6H2D - chains P and R of the 4 polymer chains in the assembly; structure by X-ray diffraction, 2.62 A resolution.

[Chain P (and R)]
Molecule: AhlC
Source organism: Aeromonas hydrophila
Notes: chain R of this document is another copy of the same molecule, construct and numbering; everything in this record applies to it too
UniProt: A0A1N6TH80 (A0A1N6TH80_9GAMM); numbering as in UniProt (aligned over 1-266)
Amino-acid sequence (274 residues; row label = number of the first residue in the row):
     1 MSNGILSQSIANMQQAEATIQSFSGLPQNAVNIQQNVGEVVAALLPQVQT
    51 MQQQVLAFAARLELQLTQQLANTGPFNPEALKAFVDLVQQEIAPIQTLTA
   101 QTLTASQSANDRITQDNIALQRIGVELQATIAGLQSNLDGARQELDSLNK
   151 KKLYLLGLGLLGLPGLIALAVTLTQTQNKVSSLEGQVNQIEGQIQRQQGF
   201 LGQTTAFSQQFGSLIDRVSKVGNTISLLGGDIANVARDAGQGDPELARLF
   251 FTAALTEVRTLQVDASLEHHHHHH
Not modelled in the structure: 1-4, 71-88, 156-163, 229-247, 265-274 (chain R: 1-4, 68-89, 147-172, 230-274)
Differences from the reference sequence: expression tag (267-274)

[Chain P / chain R interface]
Pairs across the interface (26):
  Q107(P) - Q143(R)  hydrogen bond
  D111(P) - S136(R)
  I118(P) - A132(R)  hydrophobic
  Q121(P) - V125(R)
  Q121(P) - Q128(R)
  R122(P) - E126(R)  salt bridge
  V125(P) - Q121(R)
  V125(P) - V125(R)  hydrophobic
  E126(P) - R122(R)  salt bridge
  Q128(P) - Q121(R)
  A129(P) - I118(R)  hydrophobic
  S136(P) - D111(R)  hydrogen bond
  Q143(P) - Q107(R)
  Q143(P) - I215(R)
  Q143(P) - S219(R)
  Q143(P) - N223(R)  hydrogen bond (backbone-side chain)
  D146(P) - K220(R)
  D146(P) - N223(R)  hydrogen bond
  S147(P) - N223(R)
  K150(P) - K220(R)  hydrogen bond (side chain-backbone)
  K150(P) - T224(R)  hydrogen bond
  K151(P) - L227(R)
  Y154(P) - L227(R)  hydrophobic
  S219(P) - Q143(R)
  N223(P) - Q143(R)  hydrogen bond (side chain-backbone)
  N223(P) - D146(R)
Other interface residues (no listed pair), chain P (23 interface residues in all): L103, T114, A132, I215, D216
Other interface residues (no listed pair), chain R (21 interface residues in all): T114, A129, D139

[Overview]
23 residues of chain P and 21 residues of chain R are in contact; the contacts include 7 hydrogen bonds and 2
salt bridges. Polar contacts include R122(P)-E126(R), Q107(P)-Q143(R) and S136(P)-D111(R).
Both chains are AhlC (Aeromonas hydrophila). Entry 6H2D (Structure of the soluble AhlC of the tripartite
alpha-pore forming toxin, AHL, from Aeromonas hydrophila) was determined by X-ray diffraction together with
6H2E, 6H2F, 6R1J, 6GRJ and 6GRK from the same study.
